PDB entry 7UDG | X-ray diffraction, 2.80 A resolution | chains A and H of the 4 polymer chains in the assembly

# Chain A
Molecule: Integrin alpha-IIb heavy chain
Organism: Homo sapiens
UniProtKB: P08514 (ITA2B_HUMAN); residues 1-457 here correspond to UniProt positions 32-488 (UniProt number = residue number + 31)
Amino-acid sequence (457 residues; numbered 1 to 457; the number before each row is that of its first residue):
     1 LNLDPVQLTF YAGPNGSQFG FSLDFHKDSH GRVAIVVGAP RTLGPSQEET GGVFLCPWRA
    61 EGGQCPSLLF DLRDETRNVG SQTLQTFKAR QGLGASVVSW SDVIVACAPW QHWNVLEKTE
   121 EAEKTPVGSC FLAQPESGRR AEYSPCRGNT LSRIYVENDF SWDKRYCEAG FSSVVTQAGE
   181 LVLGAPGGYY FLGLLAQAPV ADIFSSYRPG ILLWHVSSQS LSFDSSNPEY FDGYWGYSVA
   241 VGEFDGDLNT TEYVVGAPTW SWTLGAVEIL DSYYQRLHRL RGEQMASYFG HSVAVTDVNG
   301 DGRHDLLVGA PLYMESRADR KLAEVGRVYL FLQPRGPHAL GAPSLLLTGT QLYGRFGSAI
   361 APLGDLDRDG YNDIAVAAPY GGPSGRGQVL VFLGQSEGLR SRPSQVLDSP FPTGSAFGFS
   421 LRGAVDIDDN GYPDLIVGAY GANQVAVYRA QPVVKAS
Unresolved in the structure: 455-457
Curated features (UniProtKB/Swiss-Prot):
  - binding site (Ca(2+)): Glu243, Asp245, Asp247, Thr250, Glu252, Asp297, Asn299, Asp301, Arg303, Asp305, Asp365, Asp367, Asp369, Tyr371, Asp373, Asp426, Asp428, Asn430, Tyr432, Asp434
  - glycosylation (N-linked (GlcNAc...) asparagine): Asn15, Asn249
Disulfide bonds: Cys56-Cys65, Cys107-Cys130, Cys146-Cys167
Ion coordination: Ca2+ site 1: Glu243, Asp245, Asp247, Thr250, Glu252; Ca2+ site 2: Asp297, Asn299, Asp301, Arg303, Asp305; Ca2+ site 3: Asp365, Asp367, Asp369, Tyr371, Asp373; Ca2+ site 4: Asp426, Asp428, Asn430, Tyr432, Asp434
Residues lining bound ligands: Lotrafiban (MWI): Asp159, Phe160, Ser161, Tyr189, Tyr190, Leu192, Asp224, Ser225, Phe231
From the paper describing this entry:
  - binding site for Lotrafiban: Asp224

# Chain H
Molecule: 10E5 Fab heavy chain
Organism: Mus musculus
Notes: antibody fragment or engineered binder
Amino-acid sequence (221 residues; each row starts with the number of its first residue):
     1 EVQLQQSGAE LVKPGASVKL SCTASGFNIK DTYVHWVKQR PEQGLEWIGR IDPANGYTKY
    61 DPKFQGKATI TADTSSNTAY LQLSSLTSED TAVYYCVRPL YDYYAMDYWG QGTSVTVSSA
   121 KTTAPSVYPL APVCGDTTGS SVTLGCLVKG YFPEPVTLTW NSGSLSSGVH TFPAVLQSDL
   181 YTLSSSVTVT SSTWPSQSIT CNVAHPASST KVDKKIEPRG P
Unresolved in the structure: 135-137, 220-221
Disulfide bonds: Cys22-Cys96, Cys146-Cys201

# How chain A and chain H interact
Contacting residue pairs (24; chain A residue first):
  Arg77(A) with Asp102(H), salt bridge; Tyr104(H)
  Val79(A) with Tyr104(H), hydrophobic
  Gly80(A) with Tyr104(H)
  Gln82(A) with Tyr104(H), hydrogen bond
  Leu84(A) with Tyr104(H)
  Glu117(A) with Lys59(H), salt bridge
  Asn149(A) with Tyr33(H), hydrogen bond; Tyr104(H)
  Ile154(A) with Tyr57(H)
  Glu157(A) with Tyr57(H)
  Asn158(A) with Tyr57(H)
  Ser205(A) with Tyr101(H)
  Ser206(A) with Tyr101(H)
  Ile211(A) with Asp102(H)
  Leu213(A) with Asp102(H); Tyr103(H), hydrogen bond (backbone-backbone); Tyr104(H)
  Trp214(A) with Tyr101(H); Tyr103(H)
  His215(A) with Asp31(H); Thr32(H); Tyr101(H), hydrogen bond (backbone-backbone); Tyr103(H)
Also at the interface, not in a pair above, chain H (11 interface residues in all): Pro99, Leu100

# Overview
The interface between chain A and chain H involves 16 residues on one side and 11 on the other, with 4
hydrogen bonds and 2 salt bridges. Among the polar pairs are Arg77(A)-Asp102(H), Glu117(A)-Lys59(H) and
Gln82(A)-Tyr104(H). Ligands of chain A: Lotrafiban. From the paper: a binding site for Lotrafiban at
Asp224(A).
Chain A is Integrin alpha-IIb heavy chain (Homo sapiens) and chain H is 10E5 Fab heavy chain (Mus musculus);
the structure, Integrin alpha IIB beta3 complex with lotrafiban, was determined by X-ray diffraction (same
publication as 7L8P, 7TCT, 7TD8, 7THO, 7TMZ, 7TPD and 15 further entries).
